Entry 1T8S (X-ray diffraction, 2.60 A resolution); this record covers chains A and B of the 6 polymer chains in the assembly.

[Chain A (and B)]
Molecule: AMP nucleosidase
Source organism: Escherichia coli
Notes: EC 3.2.2.4; chain B of this document is another copy of the same molecule, construct and numbering; everything in this record applies to it too
Reference sequence: P15272 (AMN_ECOLI); numbering as in UniProt (aligned over 1-484)
Amino-acid sequence (484 residues; each row starts with the number of its first residue):
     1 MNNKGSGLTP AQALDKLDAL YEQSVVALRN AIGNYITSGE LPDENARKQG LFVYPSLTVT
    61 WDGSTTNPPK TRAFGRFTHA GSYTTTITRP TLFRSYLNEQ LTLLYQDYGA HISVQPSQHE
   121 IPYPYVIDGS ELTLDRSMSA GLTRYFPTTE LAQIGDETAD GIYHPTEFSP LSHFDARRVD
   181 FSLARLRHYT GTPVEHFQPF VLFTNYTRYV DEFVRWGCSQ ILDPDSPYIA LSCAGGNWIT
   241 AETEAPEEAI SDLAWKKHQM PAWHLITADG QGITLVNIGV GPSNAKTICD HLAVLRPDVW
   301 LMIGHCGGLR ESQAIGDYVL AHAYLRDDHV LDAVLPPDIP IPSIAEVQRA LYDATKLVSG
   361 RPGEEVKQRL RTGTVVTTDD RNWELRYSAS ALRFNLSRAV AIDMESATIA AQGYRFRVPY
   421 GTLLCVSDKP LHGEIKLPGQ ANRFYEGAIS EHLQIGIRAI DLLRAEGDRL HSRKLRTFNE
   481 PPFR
Disordered / not traced: 1-7, 128-133, 150-167, 437-446 (chain B: 1-7, 128-133, 150-167, 437-445)
Modified positions: Mse138, Mse260, Mse302, Mse404 (selenomethionine; parent Met)
Differences from the reference sequence: modified residue (138, 260, 302, 404)
Small-molecule neighbours:
  - formycin-5'-monophosphate (FMP), molecule 1: His188, Tyr189, Gln259
  - formycin-5'-monophosphate (FMP), molecule 2: Asn205, Gly279, Val280, His305, Cys306, Gly307, Arg381, Trp383, Glu384, Ile402, Asp403, Mse404, Glu405, Ser427, Asp428, Pro430, Lys436
From the paper describing this entry:
  - binding site for formycin-5'-monophosphate: His188, Tyr189, Arg381, Trp383, Ile402, Mse404, Asp428, Lys436
  - conformationally variable residues (order/disorder transition, side-chain flip): Asp128 to Thr133, His305, Arg381, Lys436, Leu437 to Glu446
  - catalytic residues: Asp428 (proposed by the authors, not directly observed)

[Chain A / chain B interface]
Contacting residue pairs (61):
  Arg136(A) with Ala314(B); Ile315(B), hydrogen bond (side chain-backbone)
  Ser139(A) with Glu434(B)
  Thr143(A) with Gly433(B); Glu434(B)
  Thr148(A) with Gly433(B)
  Thr149(A) with Ile435(B)
  Arg178(A) with Leu385(B)
  Phe181(A) with Leu385(B), hydrophobic
  Arg185(A) with Arg381(B); Glu384(B), salt bridge; Ile435(B)
  Tyr189(A) with Arg381(B)
  Thr207(A) with Lys256(B), hydrogen bond (side chain-backbone)
  Asp211(A) with Lys256(B), salt bridge
  Asp252(A) with Asp252(B); Leu253(B)
  Leu253(A) with Asp252(B)
  Trp255(A) with Trp255(B); Lys256(B)
  Lys256(A) with Thr207(B), hydrogen bond (backbone-side chain); Asp211(B), salt bridge; Trp255(B)
  Gln259(A) with Val280(B)
  Val280(A) with Gln259(B); Asn284(B)
  Pro282(A) with Ser283(B)
  Ser283(A) with Pro282(B); Asp379(B), hydrogen bond (side chain-backbone); Mse404(B)
  Asn284(A) with Val280(B)
  Lys286(A) with Asp380(B), salt bridge
  Thr287(A) with Arg381(B); Asn382(B)
  Asp290(A) with Asn382(B), hydrogen bond
  His291(A) with Asn382(B)
  Ile315(A) with Arg136(B), hydrogen bond (backbone-side chain)
  His329(A) with His329(B)
  Val330(A) with Asp379(B)
  Ala333(A) with Arg386(B)
  Val334(A) with Arg386(B)
  Asp379(A) with Ser283(B), hydrogen bond (backbone-side chain); Val330(B)
  Asp380(A) with Lys286(B), salt bridge
  Arg381(A) with Arg185(B); Tyr189(B); Thr287(B)
  Asn382(A) with Thr287(B); Asp290(B), hydrogen bond; His291(B)
  Glu384(A) with Arg185(B), salt bridge
  Leu385(A) with Arg178(B); Phe181(B), hydrophobic
  Arg386(A) with Ala333(B); Val334(B)
  Mse404(A) with Ser283(B)
  Gly433(A) with Thr148(B); Thr149(B), hydrogen bond (backbone-side chain)
  Glu434(A) with Thr143(B)
  Ile435(A) with Thr149(B)
  Lys436(A) with Arg185(B), hydrogen bond (backbone-side chain)
Also at the interface, not in a pair above, chain A (43 interface residues in all): Ile250, His432

[Summary]
43 residues of chain A and 40 residues of chain B are in contact; the contacts include 10 hydrogen bonds and 6
salt bridges. Polar pairs include Arg185(A)-Glu384(B), Asp211(A)-Lys256(B) and Lys286(A)-Asp380(B). Bound to
chain A: formycin-5'-monophosphate. From the paper: the catalytic residue Asp428(A); a binding site for
formycin-5'-monophosphate at His188(A), Tyr189(A) and Arg381(A) among others.
Chain A and chain B are both AMP nucleosidase (Escherichia coli); the structure, Crystal Structure of E.coli
AMP Nucleosidase complexed with formicin 5'-monophosphate, was determined by X-ray diffraction together with
1T8R, 1T8W and 1T8Y from the same study.
